5D0Z - chains V and W of the 28 polymer chains in the assembly; structure by X-ray diffraction, 2.90 A resolution.

[Chain V]
Protein: Proteasome subunit beta type-2
Organism: Saccharomyces cerevisiae (strain ATCC 204508 / S288c)
Notes: EC 3.4.25.1
UniProt: P25043 (PSB2_YEAST); residues 1-232 here correspond to UniProt positions 30-261 (UniProt number = residue number + 29)
Sequence (232 residues; row label = number of the first residue in the row):
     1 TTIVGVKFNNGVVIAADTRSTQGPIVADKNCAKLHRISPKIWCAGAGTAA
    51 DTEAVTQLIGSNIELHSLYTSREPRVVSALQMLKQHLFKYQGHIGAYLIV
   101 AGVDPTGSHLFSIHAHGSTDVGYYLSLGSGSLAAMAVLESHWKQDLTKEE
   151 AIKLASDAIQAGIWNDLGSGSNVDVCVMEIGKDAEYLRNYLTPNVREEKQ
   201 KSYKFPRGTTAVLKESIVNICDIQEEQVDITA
Not modelled in the structure: 223-232
Covalently attached groups: CARFILZOMIB, bound form (3BV) linked to Thr1
Ligand contacts:
  - CARFILZOMIB, bound form (3BV; N-{(2S)-2-[(morpholin-4-ylacetyl)amino]-4-phenylbutanoyl}-L-leucyl-N-[(2R,3S,4S)-1,3-dihydroxy-2,6-dimethylheptan-4-yl]-L-phenylalaninamide), molecule 1: Arg19, Ser20, Thr21, Gln22, Ala27, Cys31, Lys33, Gly45, Ala46, Gly47, Thr48, Ala49, Thr52, Ser129, Gly168
  - CARFILZOMIB, bound form (3BV), molecule 2: Tyr97, His114, His116, Ser118, Asp120
Curated features (UniProtKB/Swiss-Prot):
  - active site: Thr1 (Nucleophile)
What the authors report for this chain:
  - catalytic residues: Lys33 (proposed by the authors, not directly observed)

[Chain W]
Protein: Proteasome subunit beta type-3
Organism: Saccharomyces cerevisiae (strain ATCC 204508 / S288c)
Notes: EC 3.4.25.1
UniProt: P25451 (PSB3_YEAST); residues 0-204 here correspond to UniProt positions 1-205 (UniProt number = residue number + 1)
Sequence (205 residues; each row starts with the number of its first residue; numbering starts at 0):
     0 MSDPSSINGGIVVAMTGKDCVAIACDLRLGSQSLGVSNKFEKIFHYGHVF
    50 LGITGLATDVTTLNEMFRYKTNLYKLKEERAIEPETFTQLVSSSLYERRF
   100 GPYFVGPVVAGINSKSGKPFIAGFDLIGCIDEAKDFIVSGTASDQLFGMC
   150 ESLYEPNLEPEDLFETISQALLNAADRDALSGWGAVVYIIKKDEVVKRYL
   200 KMRQD
Not modelled in the structure: 0
Metal / ion sites: Mg2+: Asp204 (shared with 3 residues of chain K)
Ligand contacts: CARFILZOMIB, bound form (3BV; N-{(2S)-2-[(morpholin-4-ylacetyl)amino]-4-phenylbutanoyl}-L-leucyl-N-[(2R,3S,4S)-1,3-dihydroxy-2,6-dimethylheptan-4-yl]-L-phenylalaninamide): Ser4, Arg98, Asp124, Leu125, Ile126, Cys128, Asp130
Curated features (UniProtKB/Swiss-Prot):
  - modified residue: Ser30 (Phosphoserine)
  - cross-link: Lys69 (Glycyl lysine isopeptide (Lys-Gly) (interchain with G-Cter in ubiquitin))

[Chain V / chain W interface]
Residue-residue contacts (61; chain V residue first):
  Ile25(V) with Asp143(W); Phe146(W), hydrophobic
  Ala27(V) with Asp130(W)
  Asp28(V) with Asp130(W); Glu131(W)
  Lys29(V) with Glu150(W), salt bridge
  Ala49(V) with Cys128(W), hydrophobic
  Ala50(V) with Tyr95(W); Ile126(W), hydrophobic; Cys128(W), hydrophobic
  Asp51(V) with Tyr95(W), hydrogen bond; Arg98(W), salt bridge
  Ala54(V) with Tyr95(W)
  Tyr90(V) with Phe99(W), hydrophobic
  His93(V) with Arg98(W), hydrogen bond (backbone-side chain); Phe99(W)
  Arg196(V) with Glu150(W), salt bridge
  Lys199(V) with Glu150(W); Ser151(W); Tyr153(W), hydrogen bond (side chain-backbone)
  Ser202(V) with Glu154(W), hydrogen bond
  Tyr203(V) with Ser151(W); Leu152(W), hydrophobic; Glu154(W)
  Lys204(V) with Glu154(W), hydrogen bond (backbone-side chain); Asp161(W)
  Phe205(V) with Leu152(W), hydrophobic; Gln168(W)
  Arg207(V) with Glu158(W); Glu160(W), salt bridge; Asp161(W), salt bridge
  Gly208(V) with Glu164(W), hydrogen bond (backbone-side chain)
  Thr209(V) with Glu164(W), hydrogen bond (backbone-side chain)
  Thr210(V) with Glu164(W), hydrogen bond; Ser167(W); Gln168(W), hydrogen bond; Leu199(W)
  Ala211(V) with Leu199(W); Lys200(W), hydrogen bond (backbone-backbone)
  Val212(V) with Phe163(W), hydrophobic; Tyr198(W)
  Leu213(V) with Tyr198(W), hydrogen bond (backbone-backbone); Leu199(W); Lys200(W)
  Lys214(V) with Lys196(W); Arg197(W); Tyr198(W), hydrogen bond (backbone-backbone)
  Glu215(V) with Lys196(W); Arg197(W), salt bridge
  Ser216(V) with Val194(W); Val195(W); Lys196(W), hydrogen bond (backbone-backbone)
  Ile217(V) with Val194(W)
  Val218(V) with His44(W); Tyr187(W), hydrophobic; Val194(W), hydrogen bond (backbone-backbone); Lys196(W)
  Asn219(V) with His44(W)
  Ile220(V) with Gly46(W); Val194(W), hydrophobic
  Asp222(V) with Lys74(W), salt bridge
Also at the interface, not in a pair above, chain V (35 interface residues in all): Val26, Thr48, Ile94, Pro206
Also at the interface, not in a pair above, chain W (38 interface residues in all): His47, Phe49, Leu157, Thr165, Leu171, Glu193

[Overview]
Chain V and chain W form an interface of 35 and 38 residues respectively, with 14 hydrogen bonds and 7 salt
bridges. Among the polar pairs are Lys29(V)-Glu150(W), Asp51(V)-Arg98(W) and Arg196(V)-Glu150(W). Chain V
binds CARFILZOMIB, bound form. Ligands of chain W: CARFILZOMIB, bound form. The paper reports the catalytic
residue Lys33(V).
Here chain V is Proteasome subunit beta type-2 and chain W is Proteasome subunit beta type-3, both from
Saccharomyces cerevisiae (strain ATCC 204508 / S288c). Entry 5D0Z (Yeast 20S proteasome beta5-T1S mutant in
complex with Carfilzomib) was determined by X-ray diffraction (same publication as 5CZ4, 5CZ5, 5CZ6, 5CZ7,
5CZ8, 5CZ9 and 16 further entries).
